Entry 7UXE (electron microscopy, 3.38 A resolution); this record covers chains C and D of the 10 polymer chains in the assembly.

# Chain C (and D)
Protein: Small terminase
Organism: Pseudomonas phage vB_PaeM_E217
Notes: chain D of this document is another copy of the same molecule, construct and numbering; everything in this record applies to it too
UniProtKB: A0A2K8I4H6 (A0A2K8I4H6_9CAUD); numbering as in UniProt (aligned over 1-189)
Sequence (189 residues; numbered 1 to 189; the number before each row is that of its first residue):
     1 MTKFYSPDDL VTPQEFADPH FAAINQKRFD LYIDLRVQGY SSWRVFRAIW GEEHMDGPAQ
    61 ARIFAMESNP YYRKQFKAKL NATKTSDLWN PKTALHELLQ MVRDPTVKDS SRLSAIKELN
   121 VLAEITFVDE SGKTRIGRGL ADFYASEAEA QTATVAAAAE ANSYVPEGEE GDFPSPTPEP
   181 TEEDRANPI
Disordered / not traced: 1-13, 129-189
Reported in the primary citation:
  - mutagenesis - K27A/R28A: unchanged growth in response to E217 progeny

# Interface between chain C and chain D
Contacting residue pairs (41):
  Arg36(C) - His96(D)
  Arg36(C) - Gln100(D)
  Val37(C) - His96(D)
  Gln38(C) - Leu99(D)
  Gly39(C) - Leu99(D)
  Gly39(C) - Gln100(D)
  Tyr40(C) - Arg103(D)
  Ser41(C) - Asp104(D)
  Pro58(C) - Glu52(D)
  Gln60(C) - Arg44(D)
  Ala61(C) - Arg44(D)  hydrogen bond (backbone-side chain)
  Ala61(C) - Arg47(D)
  Phe64(C) - Tyr40(D)  hydrophobic
  Phe64(C) - Arg44(D)  hydrogen bond (backbone-side chain)
  Ala65(C) - Arg44(D)
  Arg73(C) - Leu35(D)
  Phe76(C) - His96(D)
  Lys77(C) - Asp87(D)  salt bridge
  Leu80(C) - Lys92(D)  hydrogen bond (backbone-side chain)
  Thr83(C) - Lys92(D)
  Leu88(C) - Lys92(D)
  Leu88(C) - Leu99(D)  hydrophobic
  Trp89(C) - Leu119(D)
  Trp89(C) - Asn120(D)
  Trp89(C) - Ile125(D)
  Asn90(C) - Ile125(D)
  Pro91(C) - Ile125(D)
  Ala94(C) - Asn120(D)
  Glu97(C) - Arg103(D)  salt bridge
  Leu98(C) - Ile116(D)  hydrophobic
  Met101(C) - Leu113(D)  hydrophobic
  Thr106(C) - Asp109(D)
  Val107(C) - Asp109(D)
  Ser111(C) - Asp109(D)
  Ser111(C) - Ser110(D)
  Ser114(C) - Leu113(D)
  Ala115(C) - Leu113(D)
  Glu118(C) - Lys117(D)  salt bridge
  Leu122(C) - Asn120(D)
  Leu122(C) - Phe127(D)
  Glu124(C) - Phe127(D)
Also at the interface, not in a pair above, chain C (37 interface residues in all): Arg62, Asn81, Thr85, Thr93, Ala123
Also at the interface, not in a pair above, chain D (26 interface residues in all): Leu95, Val102, Arg112, Thr126, Val128

# Overview
37 residues of chain C and 26 residues of chain D are in contact, with 3 hydrogen bonds and 3 salt bridges.
Polar pairs include Lys77(C)-Asp87(D), Glu97(C)-Arg103(D) and Glu118(C)-Lys117(D). From the paper: K27A/R28A
of chain C leave growth in response to E217 progeny unchanged.
Chain C and chain D are both Small terminase (Pseudomonas phage vB_PaeM_E217); the structure, Pseudomonas
phage E217 small terminase (TerS), was determined by electron microscopy (same publication as 8DKR).
